PDB entry 3J7X | electron microscopy, 3.60 A resolution | chains E and F of the 7 polymer chains in the assembly

Chain E (and F):
Protein: Major capsid protein 10A
From: Enterobacteria phage T7
Notes: chain F of this document is another copy of the same molecule, construct and numbering; everything in this record applies to it too
Reference sequence: P19726 (VC10A_BPT7); residue numbers follow UniProt; this construct covers 1-345
Chain sequence (345 residues; row label = number of the first residue in the row):
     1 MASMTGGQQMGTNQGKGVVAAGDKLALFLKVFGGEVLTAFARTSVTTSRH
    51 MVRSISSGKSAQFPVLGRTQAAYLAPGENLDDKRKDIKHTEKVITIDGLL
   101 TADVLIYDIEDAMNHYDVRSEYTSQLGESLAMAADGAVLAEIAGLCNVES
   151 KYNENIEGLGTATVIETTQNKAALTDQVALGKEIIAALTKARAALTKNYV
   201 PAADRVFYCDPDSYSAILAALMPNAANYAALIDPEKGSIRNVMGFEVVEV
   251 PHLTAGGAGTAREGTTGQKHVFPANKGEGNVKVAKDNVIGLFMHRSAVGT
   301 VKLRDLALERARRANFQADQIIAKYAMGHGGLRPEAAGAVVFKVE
Unresolved in the structure: 1, 345
UniProt features mapped onto this chain:
  - region (Intercapsomeric interactions): G11 to L25, Y152 to I156

Chain E / chain F interface:
Contacting residue pairs (94):
  L25(E) - K59(F)
  A26(E) - K59(F)
  L29(E) - G58(F)
  L29(E) - K59(F)
  K30(E) - K59(F)
  K30(E) - S60(F)
  V31(E) - I55(F)  hydrophobic
  V31(E) - S57(F)
  V31(E) - S60(F)
  V31(E) - A61(F)
  V31(E) - Q62(F)  hydrogen bond (backbone-backbone)
  G33(E) - R53(F)  hydrogen bond (backbone-side chain)
  G33(E) - Q62(F)  hydrogen bond (backbone-backbone)
  G33(E) - F63(F)
  G34(E) - R53(F)
  G34(E) - F63(F)
  E35(E) - M51(F)
  E35(E) - F63(F)
  L37(E) - P64(F)  hydrogen bond (backbone-backbone)
  L37(E) - V65(F)
  L37(E) - L66(F)  hydrogen bond (backbone-backbone)
  L37(E) - R333(F)
  T38(E) - R333(F)  hydrogen bond (backbone-side chain)
  A39(E) - R68(F)
  F40(E) - R68(F)  hydrogen bond (backbone-side chain)
  F40(E) - V200(F)  hydrophobic
  F40(E) - P201(F)
  F40(E) - R333(F)
  F40(E) - E335(F)
  R42(E) - R68(F)
  R42(E) - Y199(F)
  D97(E) - Y73(F)  hydrogen bond
  L99(E) - A72(F)
  L99(E) - Y73(F)
  L99(E) - L74(F)  hydrogen bond (backbone-backbone)
  L100(E) - A71(F)  hydrophobic
  L100(E) - A72(F)
  L100(E) - Y73(F)  hydrophobic
  T101(E) - A71(F)
  T101(E) - A72(F)  hydrogen bond (backbone-backbone)
  T101(E) - Y73(F)
  T101(E) - L80(F)
  D103(E) - L80(F)
  D103(E) - R84(F)  salt bridge
  L105(E) - D81(F)
  L105(E) - R84(F)
  Y116(E) - P64(F)  hydrophobic
  Y116(E) - H89(F)  hydrogen bond
  Y122(E) - L66(F)  hydrophobic
  Y122(E) - H89(F)
  Q125(E) - G67(F)  hydrogen bond (side chain-backbone)
  Q125(E) - R68(F)
  Q125(E) - T69(F)  hydrogen bond
  S129(E) - T69(F)
  S129(E) - Q70(F)
  Q177(E) - A186(F)
  Q177(E) - T189(F)
  Q177(E) - K190(F)
  P211(E) - A193(F)
  P211(E) - K197(F)
  S215(E) - T189(F)
  S215(E) - A193(F)
  L218(E) - R192(F)
  L218(E) - M243(F)  hydrophobic
  A219(E) - T189(F)
  M222(E) - I185(F)  hydrophobic
  M222(E) - T189(F)
  M222(E) - M243(F)  hydrophobic
  P223(E) - A226(F)
  P223(E) - N227(F)
  P223(E) - Y228(F)
  P223(E) - L231(F)  hydrophobic
  N224(E) - K182(F)
  N224(E) - A226(F)
  A226(E) - N227(F)
  N227(E) - N227(F)
  Y228(E) - Y228(F)
  A229(E) - Y228(F)  hydrophobic
  E235(E) - N241(F)
  E235(E) - V242(F)
  E235(E) - M243(F)
  K236(E) - M243(F)
  G237(E) - M243(F)
  P251(E) - Y199(F)  hydrophobic
  A258(E) - Y73(F)
  T260(E) - A72(F)
  T260(E) - Y73(F)  hydrogen bond (backbone-backbone)
  R262(E) - Q70(F)  hydrogen bond (backbone-side chain)
  R262(E) - A71(F)
  R262(E) - A72(F)
  R262(E) - K85(F)
  G264(E) - Q70(F)
  K269(E) - Y73(F)
  R313(E) - D81(F)  salt bridge
Interface residues without a listed pair, chain E (61 interface residues in all): F28, F32, V36, L126, E128, A133, D176, D212, Y214, L221, P234, H252, G259, A261, E263, Q320
Interface residues without a listed pair, chain F (60 interface residues in all): S56, K83, I87, V93, E183, T196, N198, A220, L221, A229, G244, H294, L332, A336

Overview:
61 residues of chain E face 60 of chain F across their interface, with 15 hydrogen bonds and 2 salt bridges.
Polar pairs include D103(E)-R84(F), R313(E)-D81(F) and G33(E)-R53(F).
Chain E and chain F are both Major capsid protein 10A (Enterobacteria phage T7); the structure, Capsid
Expansion Mechanism Of Bacteriophage T7 Revealed By Multi-State Atomic Models Derived From Cryo-EM
Reconstructions, was determined by electron microscopy together with 3J7V and 3J7W from the same study.
